PDB entry 7A08 | electron microscopy, 3.11 A resolution | chains I and e of the 11 polymer chains in the assembly

# Chain I
Molecule: Nucleosomal DNA strand 1
Sequence (147 nucleotides; numbered -73 to 73; the number before each row is that of its first residue; numbers below 1 keep their minus sign (DC-73 is residue -73)):
   -73 CTGGAGAATCCCGGTGCCGAGGCCGCTCAATTGGTCGTAGCAAGCTCTAG
   -23 CACCGCTTAAACGCACGTACGCGCTGTCCCCCGCGTTTTAACCGCCAAGG
    27 GGATTACTCCCTAGTCTCCAGGCACGTGTCAGATATATACATCCTGT
Unresolved in the structure: -73, 60-73

# Chain e
Protein: Histone H4
Source organism: Homo sapiens
Reference sequence: P62805 (H4_HUMAN); residues 1-102 here correspond to UniProt positions 2-103 (UniProt number = residue number + 1)
Amino-acid sequence (102 residues; row label = number of the first residue in the row):
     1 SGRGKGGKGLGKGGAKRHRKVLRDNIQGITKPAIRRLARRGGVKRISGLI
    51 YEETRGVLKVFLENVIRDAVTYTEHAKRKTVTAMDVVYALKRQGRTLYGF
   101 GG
Unresolved in the structure: 1-23, 101-102
Curated features (UniProtKB/Swiss-Prot):
  - DNA-binding region: Lys16 to Lys20
  - modified residue: Ser1 (N-acetylserine), Arg3 (Asymmetric dimethylarginine), Lys5 (N6-(2-hydroxyisobutyryl)lysine), Lys8 (N6-(2-hydroxyisobutyryl)lysine), Lys12 (N6-(2-hydroxyisobutyryl)lysine), Lys16 (N6-(2-hydroxyisobutyryl)lysine), Lys20 (N6,N6,N6-trimethyllysine), Lys31 (N6-(2-hydroxyisobutyryl)lysine), Lys44 (N6-(2-hydroxyisobutyryl)lysine), Ser47 (Phosphoserine), Tyr51 (Phosphotyrosine), Lys59 (N6-(2-hydroxyisobutyryl)lysine), Lys77 (N6-(2-hydroxyisobutyryl)lysine), Lys79 (N6-(2-hydroxyisobutyryl)lysine), Thr80 (Phosphothreonine), Tyr88 (Phosphotyrosine), Lys91 (N6-(2-hydroxyisobutyryl)lysine)
  - cross-link (Glycyl lysine isopeptide (Lys-Gly)): Lys12 (interchain with G-Cter in SUMO2), Lys20 (interchain with G-Cter in SUMO2), Lys31 (interchain with G-Cter in SUMO2), Lys59 (interchain with G-Cter in SUMO2), Lys79 (interchain with G-Cter in SUMO2), Lys91 (interchain with G-Cter in SUMO2)

# Interface between chain I and chain e
Residue-residue contacts (6):
  DA-13(I) with Thr30(e), phosphate contact; Pro32(e), phosphate contact; Arg36(e), salt bridge to the phosphate
  DC-12(I) with Thr30(e), phosphate contact; Pro32(e), phosphate contact
  DC-4(I) with Arg45(e), sugar contact
Other interface residues (no listed pair), chain I (6 interface residues in all): DC-33, DG-24, DA-5
Other interface residues (no listed pair), chain e (7 interface residues in all): Lys31, Lys77, Thr80

# Summary
6 residues of chain I and 7 residues of chain e are in contact, with 1 salt bridge. The salt-bridged pair is
DA-13(I)-Arg36(e). From UniProt: a DNA-binding region on chain e.
Chain I is Nucleosomal DNA strand 1 and chain e is Histone H4 (Homo sapiens); the structure, CryoEM Structure
of cGAS Nucleosome complex, was determined by electron microscopy.
